PDB entry 6KQL | X-ray diffraction, 2.89 A resolution | chains C and H of the 9 polymer chains in the assembly

Chain C:
Molecule: DNA-directed RNA polymerase subunit beta
Source organism: Thermus thermophilus (strain HB8 / ATCC 27634 / DSM 579)
Notes: EC 2.7.7.6
UniProtKB: Q8RQE9 (RPOB_THET8); residue numbers follow UniProt; this construct covers 1-1119
Amino-acid sequence (1119 residues; each row starts with the number of its first residue):
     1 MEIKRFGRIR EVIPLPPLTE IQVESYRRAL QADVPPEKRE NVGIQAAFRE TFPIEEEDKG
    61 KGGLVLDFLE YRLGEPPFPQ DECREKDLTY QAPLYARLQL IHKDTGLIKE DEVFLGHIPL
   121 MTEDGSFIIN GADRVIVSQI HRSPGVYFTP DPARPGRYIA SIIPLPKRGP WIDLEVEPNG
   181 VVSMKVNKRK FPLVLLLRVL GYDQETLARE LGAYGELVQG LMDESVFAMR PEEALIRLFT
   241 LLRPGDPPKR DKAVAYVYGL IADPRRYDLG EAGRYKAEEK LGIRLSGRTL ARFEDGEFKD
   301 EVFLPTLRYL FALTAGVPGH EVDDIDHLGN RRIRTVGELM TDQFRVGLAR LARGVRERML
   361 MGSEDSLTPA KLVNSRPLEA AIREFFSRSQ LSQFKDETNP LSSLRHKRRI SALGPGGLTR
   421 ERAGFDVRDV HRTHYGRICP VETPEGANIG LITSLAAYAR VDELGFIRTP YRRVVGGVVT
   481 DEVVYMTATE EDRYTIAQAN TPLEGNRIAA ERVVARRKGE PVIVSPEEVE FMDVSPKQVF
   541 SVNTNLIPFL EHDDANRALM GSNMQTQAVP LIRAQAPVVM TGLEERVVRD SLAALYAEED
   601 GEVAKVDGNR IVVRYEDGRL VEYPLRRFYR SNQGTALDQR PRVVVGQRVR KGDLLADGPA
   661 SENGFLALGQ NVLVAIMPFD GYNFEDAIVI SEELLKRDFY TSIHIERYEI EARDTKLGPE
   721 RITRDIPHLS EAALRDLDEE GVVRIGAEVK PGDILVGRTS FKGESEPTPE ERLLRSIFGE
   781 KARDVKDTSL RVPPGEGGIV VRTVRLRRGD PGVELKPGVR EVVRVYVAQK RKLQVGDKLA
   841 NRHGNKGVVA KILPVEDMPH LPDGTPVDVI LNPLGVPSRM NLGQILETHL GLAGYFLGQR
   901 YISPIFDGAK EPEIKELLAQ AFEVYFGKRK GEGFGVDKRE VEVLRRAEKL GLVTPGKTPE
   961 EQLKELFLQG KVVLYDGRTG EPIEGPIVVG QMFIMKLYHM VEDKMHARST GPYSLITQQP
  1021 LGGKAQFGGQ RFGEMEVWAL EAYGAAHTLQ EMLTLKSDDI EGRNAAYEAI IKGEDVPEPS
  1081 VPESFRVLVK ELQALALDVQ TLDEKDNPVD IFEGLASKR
Disordered / not traced: 57-62, 1119

Chain H:
Molecule: 26-nt DNA strand
Sequence (26 nucleotides; each row starts with the number of its first residue):
     1 TATAATGGGA GCTGTCACGG ATGCAG
Disordered / not traced: 25-26

Chain C / chain H interface:
Residue-residue contacts (19):
  Arg-142(C) with DG14(H), base contact
  Lys-167(C) with DC12(H), base contact
  Gly-169(C) with DC12(H), base contact; DT13(H), base contact
  Pro-170(C) with DC12(H), base contact; DT13(H), base contact
  Trp-171(C) with DT13(H), hydrogen bond to the base; DG14(H), phosphate contact
  Arg-243(C) with DG9(H), hydrogen bond to the base; DA10(H), base contact
  Tyr-256(C) with DG11(H), base contact
  Arg-266(C) with DG11(H), hydrogen bond to the base
  Ile-325(C) with DG14(H), base contact
  Asp-326(C) with DG14(H), hydrogen bond to the base
  Arg-331(C) with DG14(H), hydrogen bond to the base
  Leu-418(C) with DG14(H), base contact
  Glu-421(C) with DT15(H), base contact
  Arg-422(C) with DT15(H), sugar contact
  Val-427(C) with DG14(H), base contact
Also at the interface, not in a pair above, chain C (22 interface residues in all): His-141, Asn-187, Lys-188, Gly-245, Asp-246, Pro-247, Asp-426
Also at the interface, not in a pair above, chain H (8 interface residues in all): DG7

Overview:
22 residues of chain C and 8 residues of chain H are in contact, with 5 hydrogen bonds. Among the polar pairs
are Trp-171(C)/DT13(H), Arg-243(C)/DG9(H) and Arg-266(C)/DG11(H).
Chain C is DNA-directed RNA polymerase subunit beta (Thermus thermophilus (strain HB8 / ATCC 27634 / DSM 579))
and chain H is a 26-nt DNA strand; the structure, Thermus thermophilus initial transcription complex
comprising sigma A and 5'-triphosphate RNA of 4 nt, was determined by X-ray diffraction together with 6KQD,
6KQE, 6KQF, 6KQG, 6KQH, 6KQM and 6 further entries from the same study.
